Entry 8OM3 (electron microscopy, 2.87 A resolution); this record covers chains L and r of the 35 polymer chains in the assembly.

# Chain L
Protein: 37S ribosomal protein S12, mitochondrial
Organism: Saccharomyces cerevisiae
Reference sequence: P53732 (RT12_YEAST); numbering as in UniProt (aligned over 1-153)
Sequence (153 residues; numbered 1 to 153; the number before each row is that of its first residue):
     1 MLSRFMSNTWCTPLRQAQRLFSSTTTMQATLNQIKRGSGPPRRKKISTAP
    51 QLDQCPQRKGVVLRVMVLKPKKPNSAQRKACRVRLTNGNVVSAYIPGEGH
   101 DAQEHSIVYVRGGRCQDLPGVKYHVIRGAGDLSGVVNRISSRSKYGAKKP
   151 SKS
Disordered / not traced: 1-28, 152-153

# Chain r
Molecule: 15S mitochondrial rRNA
Organism: Saccharomyces cerevisiae
Sequence (1647 nucleotides; each row starts with the number of its first residue; note: 2 numbers in that range are skipped by the numbering (no residue carries them; nothing is unmodelled there)):
     1 GUAAAAAAUUUAUAAGAAUAUGAUGUUGGUUCAGAUUAAGCGCUAAAUAA
    51 GGACAUGACACAUGCGAAUCAUACGUUUAUUAUUGAUAAGAUAAUAAAUA
   101 UGUGGUGUAAACGUGAGUAAUUUUAUUAGGAAUUAAUGAACUAUAGAAUA
   151 AGCUAAAUACUUAAUAUAUUAUUAUAUAAAAAUAAUUUAUAUAAUAAAAA
   201 GGAUAUAUAUAUAAUAUAUAUUUAUCUAUAGUCAAGCCAAUAAUGGUUUA
   251 GGUAGUAGGUUUAUUAAGAGUUAAACCUAGCCAACGAUCCAUAAUCGAUA
   301 AUGAAAGUUAGAACGAUCACGUUGACUCUGAAAUAUAGUCAAUAUCUAUA
   351 AGAUACAGCAGUGAGGAAUAUUGGACAAUGAUCGAAAGAUUGAUCCAGUU
   401 ACUUAUUAGGAUGAUAUAUAAAAAUAUUUUAUUUUAUUUAUAAAUAUUAA
   451 AUAUUUAUAAUAAUAAUAAUAAUAAUAUAUAUAUAUAAAUUGAUUAAAAA
   501 UAAAAUCCAUAAAUAAUUAAAAUAAUGAUAUUAAUUACCAUAUAUAUUUU
   551 UAUAUGGAUAUAUAUAUUAAUAAUAAUAUUAAUUUUAUUAUUAUUAAUAA
   601 UAUAUUUUAAUAGUCCUGACUAAUAUUUGUGCCAGCAGUCGCGGUAACAC
   651 AAAGAGGGCGAGCGUUAAUCAUAAUGGUUUAAAGGAUCCGUAGAAUGAAU
   701 UAUAUAUUAUAAUUUAGAGUUAAUAAAAU
   731 UAAUUAAAGAAUUAUAAUAGUAAAGAUGAAAUAAUAAUAAUAAUUAUAAG
   781 ACUAAUAUAUGUGAAAAUAUUAAUUAAAUAUUAACUGACAUUGAGGGAUU
   831 AAAACUAGAGUAGCGAAACGGAUUCGAUACCCGUGUAGUUCUAGUAGUAA
   881 ACUAUGAAUACAAUUAUUUAUA
   904 UAUAUAUUAUAUAUAAAUAAUAAAUGAAAAUGAAAGUAUUCCACCUGAAG
   954 AGUACGUUAGCAAUAAUGAAACUCAAAACAAUAGACGGUUACAGACUUAA
  1004 GCAGUGGAGCAUGUUAUUUAAUUCGAUAAUCCACGACUAACCUUACCAUA
  1054 UUUUGAAUAUUAUAAUAAUUAUUAUAAUUAUUAUAUUACAGGCGUUACAU
  1104 UGUUGUCUUUAGUUCGUGCUGCAAAGUUUUAGAUUAAGUUCAUAAACGAA
  1154 CAAAACUCCAUAUAUAUAAUUUUAAUUAUAUAUAAUUUUAUAUUAUUUAU
  1204 UAAUAUAAAGAAAGGAAUUAAGACAAAUCAUAAUGAUCCUUAUAAUAUGG
  1254 GUAAUAGACGUGCUAUAAUAAAAUGAUAAUAAAAUUAUAUAAAAUAUAUU
  1304 UAAUUAUAUUUAAUUAAUAAUAUAAAACAUUUUAAUUUUUAAUAUAUUUU
  1354 UUUAUUAUAUAUUAAUAUGAAUUAUAAUCUGAAAUUCGAUUAUAUGAAAA
  1404 AAGAAUUGCUAGUAAUACGUAAAUUAGUAUGUUACGGUGAAUAUUCUAAC
  1454 UGUUUCGCACUAAUCACUCAUCACGCGUUGAAACAUAUUAUUAUCUUAUU
  1504 AUUUAUAUAAUAUUUUUUAAUAAAUAUUAAUAAUUAUUAAUUUAUAUUUA
  1554 UUUAUAUCAGAAAUAAUAUGAAUUAAUGCGAAGUUGAAAUACAGUUACCG
  1604 UAGGGGAACCUGCGGUGGGCUUAUAAAUAUCUUAAAUAUUCUUACA
Disordered / not traced: 1-11, 168-193, 210-215, 423-475, 546-547, 561-602, 764-768, 909-911, 1075-1078, 1529-1536
Ion coordination: K+ site 1: U19, G28, G29; Mg2+ site 1 near A33 (its only coordinating residue here); Mg2+ site 2 near G40 (its only coordinating residue here); Mg2+ site 3: A55, U56, G115; K+ site 2: U72, A73, A385; Mg2+ site 4 near A110 (its only coordinating residue here); Mg2+ site 5 near G113 (its only coordinating residue here); K+ site 3: G113, C359; K+ site 4: G115, G117, A294; Mg2+ site 6: A116, G117, A294; Mg2+ site 7: U149, G201; Mg2+ site 8: A159, C160; 22 more K+ sites not listed; 56 more Mg2+ sites not listed

# Interface between chain L and chain r
Pairs across the interface (116):
  Ala-29(L) / G676(r)  hydrogen bond to the base
  Ala-29(L) / G677(r)  hydrogen bond to the base
  Ala-29(L) / C947(r)  base contact
  Thr-30(L) / C944(r)  base contact
  Thr-30(L) / C945(r)  hydrogen bond to the phosphate
  Asn-32(L) / A695(r)  hydrogen bond to the sugar
  Asn-32(L) / C944(r)  phosphate contact
  Asn-32(L) / C945(r)  hydrogen bond to the phosphate
  Gln-33(L) / A946(r)  hydrogen bond to the base
  Gln-33(L) / C947(r)  hydrogen bond to the base
  Lys-35(L) / C285(r)  base contact
  Lys-35(L) / A695(r)  salt bridge to the phosphate
  Arg-36(L) / C945(r)  salt bridge to the phosphate
  Arg-36(L) / A946(r)  salt bridge to the phosphate
  Ser-38(L) / C948(r)  base contact
  Gly-39(L) / A674(r)  base contact
  Gly-39(L) / U949(r)  base contact
  Pro-40(L) / A674(r)  base contact
  Pro-41(L) / U949(r)  base contact
  Arg-42(L) / U308(r)  hydrogen bond to the phosphate
  Arg-43(L) / U672(r)  base contact
  Arg-43(L) / A673(r)  salt bridge to the phosphate
  Lys-44(L) / U308(r)  hydrogen bond to the sugar
  Lys-44(L) / C670(r)  salt bridge to the phosphate
  Lys-45(L) / C32(r)  salt bridge to the phosphate
  Ser-47(L) / A668(r)  hydrogen bond to the phosphate
  Thr-48(L) / A667(r)  phosphate contact
  Ala-49(L) / A667(r)  phosphate contact
  Gln-54(L) / A667(r)  hydrogen bond to the sugar
  Gln-54(L) / A668(r)  phosphate contact
  Cys-55(L) / A367(r)  base contact
  Cys-55(L) / A667(r)  hydrogen bond to the sugar
  Pro-56(L) / A39(r)  base contact
  Pro-56(L) / G40(r)  base contact
  Pro-56(L) / A367(r)  base contact
  Pro-56(L) / U666(r)  hydrogen bond to the sugar
  Pro-56(L) / A667(r)  sugar contact
  Gln-57(L) / G40(r)  hydrogen bond to the base
  Gln-57(L) / C41(r)  hydrogen bond to the sugar
  Gln-57(L) / A367(r)  sugar contact
  Arg-58(L) / G366(r)  hydrogen bond to the phosphate
  Arg-58(L) / A367(r)  salt bridge to the phosphate
  Lys-59(L) / A367(r)  hydrogen bond to the phosphate
  Lys-71(L) / C977(r)  phosphate contact
  Lys-71(L) / A978(r)  salt bridge to the phosphate
  Lys-72(L) / A1584(r)  phosphate contact
  Lys-72(L) / A1585(r)  salt bridge to the phosphate
  Pro-73(L) / C632(r)  base contact
  Asn-74(L) / C636(r)  base contact
  Asn-74(L) / G641(r)  hydrogen bond to the base
  Asn-74(L) / C642(r)  hydrogen bond to the base
  Asn-74(L) / G643(r)  base contact
  Ser-75(L) / C632(r)  phosphate contact
  Ser-75(L) / C633(r)  phosphate contact
  Ser-75(L) / G643(r)  hydrogen bond to the base
  Ala-76(L) / C633(r)  phosphate contact
  Ala-76(L) / A634(r)  phosphate contact
  Gln-77(L) / A634(r)  hydrogen bond to the phosphate
  Arg-78(L) / G635(r)  hydrogen bond to the base
  Arg-78(L) / C636(r)  base contact
  Arg-78(L) / A637(r)  base contact
  Lys-79(L) / A634(r)  salt bridge to the phosphate
  Lys-79(L) / G635(r)  salt bridge to the phosphate
  Arg-82(L) / G1480(r)  salt bridge to the phosphate
  Thr-86(L) / G366(r)  phosphate contact
  Thr-86(L) / A367(r)  hydrogen bond to the phosphate
  Tyr-94(L) / C636(r)  hydrogen bond to the phosphate
  Pro-96(L) / C636(r)  phosphate contact
  Gly-97(L) / G635(r)  phosphate contact
  Gly-97(L) / C636(r)  hydrogen bond to the phosphate
  Glu-98(L) / A634(r)  hydrogen bond to the sugar
  Glu-98(L) / G635(r)  phosphate contact
  Gly-99(L) / G635(r)  hydrogen bond to the phosphate
  Tyr-109(L) / A367(r)  sugar contact
  Arg-111(L) / U665(r)  sugar contact
  Arg-111(L) / U666(r)  sugar contact
  Gly-112(L) / U666(r)  hydrogen bond to the sugar
  Gly-112(L) / A667(r)  phosphate contact
  Arg-114(L) / U639(r)  salt bridge to the phosphate
  Arg-114(L) / C977(r)  salt bridge to the phosphate
  Arg-114(L) / A978(r)  salt bridge to the phosphate
  Cys-115(L) / A637(r)  base contact
  Gln-116(L) / A637(r)  base contact
  Gln-116(L) / G638(r)  hydrogen bond to the phosphate
  Gln-116(L) / U639(r)  hydrogen bond to the phosphate
  Asp-117(L) / A637(r)  hydrogen bond to the base
  Pro-119(L) / U976(r)  phosphate contact
  Pro-119(L) / C977(r)  phosphate contact
  Gly-120(L) / U976(r)  phosphate contact
  Lys-122(L) / U976(r)  salt bridge to the phosphate
  Ile-126(L) / C41(r)  sugar contact
  Arg-138(L) / A651(r)  salt bridge to the phosphate
  Arg-138(L) / A652(r)  salt bridge to the phosphate
  Ile-139(L) / A652(r)  hydrogen bond to the phosphate
  Ile-139(L) / A653(r)  phosphate contact
  Ser-140(L) / A652(r)  hydrogen bond to the phosphate
  Ser-141(L) / C615(r)  phosphate contact
  Ser-141(L) / C616(r)  phosphate contact
  Arg-142(L) / C43(r)  hydrogen bond to the sugar
  Arg-142(L) / U614(r)  salt bridge to the phosphate
  Arg-142(L) / C615(r)  hydrogen bond to the phosphate
  Ser-143(L) / G42(r)  hydrogen bond to the sugar
  Ser-143(L) / C43(r)  sugar contact
  Ser-143(L) / U614(r)  hydrogen bond to the phosphate
  Ser-143(L) / C615(r)  hydrogen bond to the phosphate
  Lys-144(L) / C615(r)  phosphate contact
  Lys-144(L) / C616(r)  salt bridge to the phosphate
  Lys-144(L) / G664(r)  sugar contact
  Tyr-145(L) / C636(r)  phosphate contact
  Gly-146(L) / G42(r)  sugar contact
  Ala-147(L) / C43(r)  sugar contact
  Lys-148(L) / C43(r)  salt bridge to the phosphate
  Lys-149(L) / C43(r)  phosphate contact
  Lys-149(L) / U44(r)  hydrogen bond to the phosphate
  Lys-149(L) / G613(r)  phosphate contact
  Lys-149(L) / U614(r)  salt bridge to the phosphate
Interface residues without a listed pair, chain L (68 interface residues in all): Pro-50, Leu-52, Lys-69, Gly-113, Arg-127, Gly-128
Interface residues without a listed pair, chain r (59 interface residues in all): U309, C650, A671, C975, U1481, C1582

# Summary
Chain L and chain r form an interface of 68 and 59 residues respectively; the contacts include 39 hydrogen
bonds and 22 salt bridges. Polar pairs include Ala-29(L)/G676(r), Ala-29(L)/G677(r) and Gln-33(L)/A946(r).
U19(r), G28(r) and G29(r) coordinate K+ site 1.
Chain L is 37S ribosomal protein S12, mitochondrial and chain r is 15S mitochondrial rRNA, both from
Saccharomyces cerevisiae; the structure, Small subunit of yeast mitochondrial ribosome in complex with
IF3/Aim23, was determined by electron microscopy (same publication as 8OM2 and 8OM4).
